Entry 2CZJ (X-ray diffraction, 3.01 A resolution); this record covers chains A and B.

# Chain A
Protein: SsrA-binding protein
From: Thermus thermophilus
UniProtKB: Q8RR57 (SSRP_THET8); residues 1-123 here = UniProt positions 1-123
Chain sequence (123 residues; each row starts with the number of its first residue):
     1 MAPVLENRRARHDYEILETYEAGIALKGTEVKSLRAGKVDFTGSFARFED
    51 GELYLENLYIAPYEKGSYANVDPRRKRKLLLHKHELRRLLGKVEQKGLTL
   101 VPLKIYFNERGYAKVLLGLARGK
Unresolved in the structure: 1
From the paper describing this entry:
  - binding site for tmRNA (chain B): Val-31, Arg-35, Tyr-63, Gly-66, Ser-67, Leu-80
  - contacts within the chain: Pro-62/Tyr-63, Arg-35/Phe-107 (pi stacking)
  - conformationally variable residues (order/disorder transition): Tyr-63 to Asn-70

# Chain B
Molecule: tmRNA
Sequence (63 nucleotides; row label = number of the first residue in the row; note: 10 numbers in that range are skipped by the numbering (no residue carries them; nothing is unmodelled there)):
     1 GGGGGUGAAACGGUCUCGACAGGGGUUCGCCUUUG
    46 GACGUGGGUUCGACUCCCACCACCUCCA
Unresolved in the structure: 73
Modified positions: 5MU (5-methyluridine 5'-monophosphate) at position 54; PSU (pseudouridine-5'-monophosphate) at position 55

# Chain A / chain B interface
Contacting residue pairs - 52 pairs, chain A then chain B:
  Glu-21(A) with C17(B), hydrogen bond to the base; G18(B), hydrogen bond to the base
  Ala-22(A) with G18(B), base contact
  Gly-23(A) with G18(B), hydrogen bond to the base
  Ile-24(A) with U16(B), hydrogen bond to the base; A47(B), hydrogen bond to the base
  Ala-25(A) with U16(B), base contact
  Leu-26(A) with A47(B), hydrogen bond to the base
  Lys-27(A) with A47(B), hydrogen bond to the sugar
  Gly-28(A) with A47(B), sugar contact; C48(B), hydrogen bond to the sugar
  Thr-29(A) with G49(B), sugar contact
  Val-31(A) with A47(B), base contact; C48(B), base contact
  Lys-32(A) with G7(B), hydrogen bond to the phosphate; A8(B), salt bridge to the phosphate; C48(B), sugar contact; G49(B), salt bridge to the phosphate
  Arg-35(A) with A8(B), hydrogen bond to the base; C48(B), base contact
  Glu-52(A) with A19(B), hydrogen bond to the sugar; C20(B), sugar contact
  Tyr-63(A) with G7(B), sugar contact; G49(B), sugar contact
  Lys-65(A) with C68(B), sugar contact
  Gly-66(A) with C68(B), sugar contact
  Ser-67(A) with A67(B), hydrogen bond to the sugar; C68(B), hydrogen bond to the phosphate
  Tyr-68(A) with G7(B), base contact; A67(B), base contact
  Lys-78(A) with A19(B), base contact
  Leu-80(A) with G18(B), base contact; A19(B), base contact
  Leu-81(A) with G18(B), hydrogen bond to the sugar; A19(B), sugar contact
  His-82(A) with C17(B), hydrogen bond to the sugar; G18(B), hydrogen bond to the sugar; A19(B), salt bridge to the phosphate
  Lys-83(A) with A19(B), hydrogen bond to the phosphate
  Leu-86(A) with A19(B), sugar contact
  Arg-110(A) with C15(B), hydrogen bond to the base; C17(B), sugar contact
  Gly-111(A) with C48(B), hydrogen bond to the base
  Tyr-112(A) with U14(B), hydrogen bond to the base; U16(B), sugar contact; C17(B), phosphate contact; A47(B), base contact
  Ala-113(A) with A47(B), hydrogen bond to the base
  Lys-114(A) with U16(B), hydrogen bond to the base; C17(B), phosphate contact; G18(B), base contact; A47(B), base contact
Interface residues without a listed pair, chain A (30 interface residues in all): Leu-79
Interface residues without a listed pair, chain B (15 interface residues in all): A10

# Summary
30 residues of chain A and 15 residues of chain B are in contact, with 22 hydrogen bonds and 3 salt bridges.
Polar contacts include Glu-21(A)/C17(B), Glu-21(A)/G18(B) and Gly-23(A)/G18(B). From the paper: a binding site
for tmRNA (chain B) at Val-31(A), Arg-35(A) and Tyr-63(A) among others; conformational variability at
Tyr-63(A).
Here chain A is SsrA-binding protein (Thermus thermophilus) and chain B is tmRNA. Entry 2CZJ (Crystal
structure of the tRNA domain of tmRNA from Thermus thermophilus HB8) was determined by X-ray diffraction
together with 1WJX from the same study.
